6NQ7 - chain A; structure by X-ray diffraction, 2.50 A resolution.

# Chain A
Name: Uncharacterized protein YetJ
Source organism: Bacillus subtilis (strain 168)
UniProtKB: O31539 (YETJ_BACSU); residue numbers follow UniProt; this construct covers 6-214
Chain sequence (209 residues; row label = number of the first residue in the row):
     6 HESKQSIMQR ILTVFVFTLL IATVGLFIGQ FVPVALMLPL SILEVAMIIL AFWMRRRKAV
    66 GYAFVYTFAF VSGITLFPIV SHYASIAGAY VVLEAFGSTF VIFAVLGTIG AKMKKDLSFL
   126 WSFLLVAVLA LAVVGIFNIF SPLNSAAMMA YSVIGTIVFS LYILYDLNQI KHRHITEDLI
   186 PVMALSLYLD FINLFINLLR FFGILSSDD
Disordered / not traced: 6-9, 214
UniProt features mapped onto this chain:
  - site: Asp171 (Important for activity)
  - mutagenesis: Glu49 (E49Q: Causes a large disruption to the gating mechanism and thus allows a large amount of Ca(2+) influx in a ER-like lipid environment), Asp171 (D171E: Results in constantly open channel with reduced Ca(2+) affinity; D171N: Mimics the protonation state and can nearly shut down the calcium flux), Asp195 (D195E: Results in constantly open channel with reduced Ca(2+) affinity)
From the paper describing this entry:
  - contacts within the chain: Arg60-Asp171 (hydrogen bond), Asp171-Asp195 (hydrogen bond)
  - conformationally variable residues: Asp171, Asp195

# Overview
UniProt lists 3 mutagenesis sites. The paper reports conformational variability at Asp171 and Asp195; contacts
within the chain involving Arg60, Asp171 and Asp195.
Chain A is Uncharacterized protein YetJ (Bacillus subtilis (strain 168)); the structure, Crystal structure of
YetJ from Bacillus Subtilis crystallized in lipidic cubic phase, was determined by X-ray diffraction together
with 6NQ8 and 6NQ9 from the same study.
